9FNN - chains A and V of the 15 polymer chains in the assembly; structure by electron microscopy, 2.85 A resolution.

# Chain A
Molecule: Cellulose synthase catalytic subunit [UDP-forming]
Source organism: Escherichia coli
Notes: EC 2.4.1.12; engineered mutation(s): HA-FLAG-tagged at C-terminue
Amino-acid sequence (908 residues; each row starts with the number of its first residue):
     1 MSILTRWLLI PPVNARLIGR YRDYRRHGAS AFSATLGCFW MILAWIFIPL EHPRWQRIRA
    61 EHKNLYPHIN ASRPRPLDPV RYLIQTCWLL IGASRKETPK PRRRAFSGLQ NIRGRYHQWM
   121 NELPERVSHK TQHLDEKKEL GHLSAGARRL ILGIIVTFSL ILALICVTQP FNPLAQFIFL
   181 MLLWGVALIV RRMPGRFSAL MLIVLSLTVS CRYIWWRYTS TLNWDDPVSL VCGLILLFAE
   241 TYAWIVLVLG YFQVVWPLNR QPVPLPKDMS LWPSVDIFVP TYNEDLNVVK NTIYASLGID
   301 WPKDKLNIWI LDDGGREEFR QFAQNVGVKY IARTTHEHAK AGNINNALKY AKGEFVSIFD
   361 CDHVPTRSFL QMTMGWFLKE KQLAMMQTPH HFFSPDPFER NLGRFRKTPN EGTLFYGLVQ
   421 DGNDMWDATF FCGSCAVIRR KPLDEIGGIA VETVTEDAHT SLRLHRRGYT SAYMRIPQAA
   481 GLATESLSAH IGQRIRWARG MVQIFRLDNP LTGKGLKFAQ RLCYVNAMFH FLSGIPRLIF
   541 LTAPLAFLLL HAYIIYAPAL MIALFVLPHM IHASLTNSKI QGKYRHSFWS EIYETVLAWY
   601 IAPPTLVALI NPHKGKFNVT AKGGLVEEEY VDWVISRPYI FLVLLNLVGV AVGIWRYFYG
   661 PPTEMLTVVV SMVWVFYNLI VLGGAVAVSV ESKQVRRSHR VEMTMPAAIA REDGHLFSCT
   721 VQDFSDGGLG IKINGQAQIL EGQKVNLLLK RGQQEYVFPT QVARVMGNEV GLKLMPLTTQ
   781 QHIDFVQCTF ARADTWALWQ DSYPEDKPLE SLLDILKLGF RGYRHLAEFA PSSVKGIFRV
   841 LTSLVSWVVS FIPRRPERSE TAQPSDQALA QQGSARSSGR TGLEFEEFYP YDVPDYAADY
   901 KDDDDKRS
Unresolved in the structure: 95-141, 612-624, 854-908
Residues lining bound ligands:
  - c-di-GMP (C2E; 9,9'-[(2R,3R,3aS,5S,7aR,9R,10R,10aS,12S,14aR)-3,5,10,12-tetrahydroxy-5,12-dioxidooctahydro-2H,7H-difuro[3,2-d:3',2'-j][1,3,7,9,2,8]tetraoxadiphosphacyclododecine-2,9-diyl]bis(2-amino-1,9-dihydro-6H-purin-6-one)), molecule 1: Lys693, Gln694, Val695, Arg696, Arg700, Arg764, Met766
  - c-di-GMP (C2E), molecule 2: Val695, Arg696, Arg697, Ser698, Arg700, Asp723, Phe724, Ser725, Gly727, Gly728, Leu729, Gly730, Ala763, Arg764, Gly771, Leu772, Lys773
What the authors report for this chain:
  - binding site for c-di-GMP: Arg696

# Chain V
Molecule: Protein YhjR
Source organism: Escherichia coli
Notes: engineered mutation(s): His-tagged at N-terminus
Amino-acid sequence (77 residues; row label = number of the first residue in the row; numbers below 1 keep their minus sign (Met-14 is residue -14)):
   -14 MGSSHHHHHH HHAAGSNNNE PDTLPDPAIG YIFQNDIVAL KQAFSLPDID YADISQREQL
    46 AAALKRWPLL AEFAQQK
Unresolved in the structure: -14 to 19, 61-62
What the authors report for this chain:
  - conformationally variable residues: Asp21 to Ser30
  - contacts within the chain: Ile22-Tyr36 (hydrophobic contact)

# Interface between chain A and chain V
Residue-residue contacts (32):
  Gln261(A) - Ser30(V)  hydrogen bond
  Pro262(A) - Leu31(V)
  Pro262(A) - Ile34(V)
  Pro264(A) - Asp33(V)
  Met269(A) - Ile39(V)  hydrophobic
  Trp272(A) - Ala37(V)  hydrophobic
  Asp300(A) - Tyr36(V)  hydrogen bond
  Asp300(A) - Asp38(V)
  Asp300(A) - Ile39(V)
  Asp300(A) - Ser40(V)
  Trp301(A) - Ile39(V)
  Lys303(A) - Glu43(V)  salt bridge
  Arg367(A) - Asp21(V)  salt bridge
  Arg367(A) - Tyr36(V)  hydrogen bond (backbone-side chain)
  Arg367(A) - Asp38(V)  salt bridge
  Ser368(A) - Tyr36(V)  hydrogen bond
  Gln371(A) - Tyr36(V)
  Gln371(A) - Ala37(V)  hydrogen bond (side chain-backbone)
  Met372(A) - Leu31(V)  hydrophobic
  Ile476(A) - Leu25(V)  hydrophobic
  Ile476(A) - Phe29(V)  hydrophobic
  Gly752(A) - Asn20(V)
  Gln754(A) - Gln41(V)  hydrogen bond
  Gln754(A) - Gln44(V)
  Arg792(A) - Asp21(V)  salt bridge
  Ala793(A) - Asp21(V)
  Ala793(A) - Leu25(V)
  Asp794(A) - Asp21(V)
  Asp794(A) - Ala24(V)
  Ala797(A) - Leu25(V)  hydrophobic
  Leu798(A) - Ala28(V)  hydrophobic
  Asp801(A) - Phe29(V)
Also at the interface, not in a pair above, chain A (27 interface residues in all): Ile299, Pro302, Arg475, Gln478, Arg751, Tyr756
Also at the interface, not in a pair above, chain V (21 interface residues in all): Ile22, Asp35, Arg42
The authors on this interface:
  - specific contacts: Arg367(A)-Asp21(V), Arg792(A)-Asp21(V)
  - interface residues, chain V: Leu25(V), Phe29(V), Leu31(V), Ile34(V)

# In short
27 residues of chain A face 21 of chain V across their interface, with 6 hydrogen bonds and 4 salt bridges.
Polar contacts include Lys303(A)-Glu43(V), Arg367(A)-Asp21(V) and Arg367(A)-Asp38(V). The paper describes
contacts between Arg367(A) and Asp21(V) and Arg792(A) and Asp21(V). From the paper: a binding site for
c-di-GMP at Arg696(A); interface residues Leu25(V), Phe29(V) and Leu31(V) among others.
Here chain A is Cellulose synthase catalytic subunit [UDP-forming] and chain V is Protein YhjR, both from
Escherichia coli. Entry 9FNN (Cryo-EM structure of the c-di-GMP-saturated 'crown'less Bcs macrocomplex for
cellulose secretion in E. coli) was determined by electron microscopy together with 9FMV, 9FMZ, 9FO7, 9FP0 and
9FP2 from the same study.
